9MQ6 - chains A and C of the 3 polymer chains in the assembly; structure by electron microscopy, 3.30 A resolution.

[Chain A]
Protein: Transitional endoplasmic reticulum ATPase
Organism: Homo sapiens
Notes: EC 3.6.4.6
UniProt: P55072 (TERA_HUMAN); residue numbers follow UniProt; this construct covers 1-806
Amino-acid sequence (806 residues; row label = number of the first residue in the row):
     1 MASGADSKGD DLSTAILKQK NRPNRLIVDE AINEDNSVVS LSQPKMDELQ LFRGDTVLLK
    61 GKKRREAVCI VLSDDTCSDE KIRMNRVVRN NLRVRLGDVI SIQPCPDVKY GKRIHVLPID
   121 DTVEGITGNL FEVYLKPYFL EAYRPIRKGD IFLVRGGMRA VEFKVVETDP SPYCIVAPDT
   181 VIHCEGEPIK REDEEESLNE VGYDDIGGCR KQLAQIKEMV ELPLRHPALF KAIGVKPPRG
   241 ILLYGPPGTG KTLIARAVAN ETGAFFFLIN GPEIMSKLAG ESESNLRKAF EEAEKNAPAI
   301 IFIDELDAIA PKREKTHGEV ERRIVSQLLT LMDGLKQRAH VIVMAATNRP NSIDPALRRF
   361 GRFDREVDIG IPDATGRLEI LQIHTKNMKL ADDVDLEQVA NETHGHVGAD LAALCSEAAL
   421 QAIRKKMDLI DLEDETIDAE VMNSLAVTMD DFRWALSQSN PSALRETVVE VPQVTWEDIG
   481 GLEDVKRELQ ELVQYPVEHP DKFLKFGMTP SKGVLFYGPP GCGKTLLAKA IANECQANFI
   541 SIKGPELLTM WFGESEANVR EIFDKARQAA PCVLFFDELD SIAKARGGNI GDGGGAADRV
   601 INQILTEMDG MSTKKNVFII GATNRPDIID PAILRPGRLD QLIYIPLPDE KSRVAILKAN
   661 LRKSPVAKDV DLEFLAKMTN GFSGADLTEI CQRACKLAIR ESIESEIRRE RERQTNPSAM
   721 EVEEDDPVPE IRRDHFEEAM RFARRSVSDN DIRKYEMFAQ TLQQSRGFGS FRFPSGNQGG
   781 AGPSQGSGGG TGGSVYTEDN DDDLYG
Disordered / not traced: 1-192, 716-725, 776-806
Residues lining bound ligands:
  - ADP (adenosine-5'-diphosphate): Asp478, Ile479, Gly480, Leu482, Pro520, Gly521, Cys522, Gly523, Lys524, Thr525, Leu526, Ile656, Asn660, Gly684, Ala685, Thr688
  - AMP-PNP (ANP; phosphoaminophosphonic acid-adenylate ester): Asp205, Ile206, Gly207, Pro246, Pro247, Gly248, Thr249, Gly250, Lys251, Thr252, Leu253, Asp304, Glu305, Asn348, Ile380, His384, Gly408, Ala409, Ala412
Swiss-Prot annotation at these positions:
  - region: Thr797 to Gly806 (Interaction with UBXN6)
  - motif: Asp802 to Gly806 (PIM motif)
  - binding site (ATP): Pro247 to Leu253, Asn348, His384, Gly521 to Leu526
  - modified residue: Ala2 (N-acetylalanine), Ser3 (Phosphoserine), Ser7 (Phosphoserine), Ser13 (Phosphoserine), Ser37 (Phosphoserine), Lys315 (N6,N6,N6-trimethyllysine), Thr436 (Phosphothreonine), Ser462 (Phosphoserine), Lys502 (N6-acetyllysine), Lys505 (N6-acetyllysine), Lys668 (N6-acetyllysine), Ser702 (Phosphoserine), Lys754 (N6-acetyllysine), Ser770 (Phosphoserine), Ser775 (Phosphoserine), Ser787 (Phosphoserine), Tyr805 (Phosphotyrosine)
  - cross-link (Glycyl lysine isopeptide (Lys-Gly)): Lys8 (interchain with G-Cter in SUMO2), Lys18 (interchain with G-Cter in SUMO2)
  - natural variant: Arg95 (R95G: In IBMPFD1), Gly97 (G97E: In CMT2Y), Ile126 (I126F: In IBMPFD1; uncertain significance), Arg155 (R155C: In IBMPFD1; R155H: In FTDALS6 and IBMPFD1; R155L: In IBMPFD1; R155P: In IBMPFD1; R155S: In IBMPFD1), Arg159 (R159G: In FTDALS6; R159H: In IBMPFD1), Ala160 (A160T: In IBMPFD1; uncertain significance), Glu185 (E185K: In CMT2Y), Arg191 (R191Q: In FTDALS6 and IBMPFD1), Leu198 (L198W: In IBMPFD1), Ala232 (A232E: In IBMPFD1), Ile254 (I254F: In IBMPFD1; uncertain significance), Ile369 (I369T: In IBMPFD1; uncertain significance), 2 further natural variant entries in UniProt
  - mutagenesis: Phe52 to Asp55 (Abolishes interaction with NPLOC4; when associated with A-110), Arg53 (R53A: Minor effect on affinity for ATP and ADP), Arg86 (R86A: Strongly increased affinity for ATP. Strongly reduced affinity for ADP), Tyr110 (Y110A: Abolishes interaction with NPLOC4; when associated with 52-A--A-55), Arg113 to His115 (Severely reduced binding to DERL1), Phe131 (F131R: Severely reduced binding to DERL1), Leu140 (L140D: Severely reduced binding to DERL1), Asp179 (D179R: No effect on binding to DERL1), His183 (H183W: Severely reduced binding to DERL1), Lys251 (K251Q: Impairs ERAD degradation of HMGCR and does not inhibit interaction with RHBDD1; when associated with Q-524), Glu305 (E305Q: Defect in ubiquitin-dependent protein degradation by the proteasome; when associated with Q-578), Lys312 (K312A: Does not affect methylation by VCPKMT), 8 further mutagenesis entries in UniProt

[Chain C]
Protein: Deubiquitinating protein VCPIP1
Organism: Homo sapiens
Notes: EC 3.4.19.12
UniProt: Q96JH7 (VCIP1_HUMAN); residue numbers follow UniProt; this construct covers 1-1222
Amino-acid sequence (1222 residues; each row starts with the number of its first residue):
     1 MSQPPPPPPP LPPPPPPPEA PQTPSSLASA AASGGLLKRR DRRILSGSCP DPKCQARLFF
    61 PASGSVSIEC TECGQRHEQQ QLLGVEEVTD PDVVLHNLLR NALLGVTGAP KKNTELVKVM
   121 GLSNYHCKLL SPILARYGMD KQTGRAKLLR DMNQGELFDC ALLGDRAFLI EPEHVNTVGY
   181 GKDRSGSLLY LHDTLEDIKR ANKSQECLIP VHVDGDGHCL VHAVSRALVG RELFWHALRE
   241 NLKQHFQQHL ARYQALFHDF IDAAEWEDII NECDPLFVPP EGVPLGLRNI HIFGLANVLH
   301 RPIILLDSLS GMRSSGDYSA TFLPGLIPAE KCTGKDGHLN KPICIAWSSS GRNHYIPLVG
   361 IKGAALPKLP MNLLPKAWGV PQDLIKKYIK LEEDGGCVIG GDRSLQDKYL LRLVAAMEEV
   421 FMDKHGIHPS LVADVHQYFY RRTGVIGVQP EEVTAAAKKA VMDNRLHKCL LCGALSELHV
   481 PPEWLAPGGK LYNLAKSTHG QLRTDKNYSF PLNNLVCSYD SVKDVLVPDY GMSNLTACNW
   541 CHGTSVRKVR GDGSIVYLDG DRTNSRSTGG KCGCGFKHFW DGKEYDNLPE AFPITLEWGG
   601 RVVRETVYWF QYESDSSLNS NVYDVAMKLV TKHFPGEFGS EILVQKVVHT ILHQTAKKNP
   661 DDYTPVNIDG AHAQRVGDVQ GQESESQLPT KIILTGQKTK TLHKEELNMS KTERTIQQNI
   721 TEQASVMQKR KTEKLKQEQK GQPRTVSPST IRDGPSSAPA TPTKAPYSPT TSKEKKIRIT
   781 TNDGRQSMVT LKSSTTFFEL QESIAREFNI PPYLQCIRYG FPPKELMPPQ AGMEKEPVPL
   841 QHGDRITIEI LKSKAEGGQS AAAHSAHTVK QEDIAVTGKL SSKELQEQAE KEMYSLCLLA
   901 TLMGEDVWSY AKGLPHMFQQ GGVFYSIMKK TMGMADGKHC TFPHLPGKTF VYNASEDRLE
   961 LCVDAAGHFP IGPDVEDLVK EAVSQVRAEA TTRSRESSPS HGLLKLGSGG VVKKKSEQLH
  1021 NVTAFQGKGH SLGTASGNPH LDPRARETSV VRKHNTGTDF SNSSTKTEPS VFTASSSNSE
  1081 LIRIAPGVVT MRDGRQLDPD LVEAQRKKLQ EMVSSIQASM DRHLRDQSTE QSPSDLPQRK
  1141 TEVVSSSAKS GSLQTGLPES FPLTGGTENL NTETTDGCVA DALGAAFATR SKAQRGNSVE
  1201 ELEEMDSQDA EMTNTTEPMD HS
Disordered / not traced: 1-555, 668-1222
Swiss-Prot annotation at these positions:
  - active site: Asp216, Cys219 (Nucleophile), His354
  - modified residue: Lys408 (N6-acetyllysine), Ser747 (Phosphoserine), Ser757 (Phosphoserine), Thr763 (Phosphothreonine), Ser768 (Phosphoserine), Ser994 (Phosphoserine), Ser998 (Phosphoserine), Ser1077 (Phosphoserine), Ser1198 (Phosphoserine), Ser1207 (Phosphoserine)
  - mutagenesis: Cys219 (C219A: Loss of deubiquitinating activity and ability to deubiquitinate SPRTN), Ser1207 (S1207A: Abolished phosphorylation in response to covalent DNA-protein cross-links (DPCs))

[Interface between chain A and chain C]
Residue-residue contacts (11; chain A residue first):
  Asn589(A) - His649(C)
  Ile590(A) - His649(C)
  Asn750(A) - Lys657(C)
  Arg753(A) - Leu652(C)
  Arg753(A) - Thr655(C)
  Met757(A) - Ser620(C)
  Met757(A) - Asn621(C)
  Met757(A) - Val622(C)  hydrophobic
  Gln760(A) - Asn621(C)
  Thr761(A) - Asn621(C)
  Thr761(A) - Tyr623(C)
Interface residues without a listed pair, chain A (10 interface residues in all): Asp627, Lys754, Phe758
Interface residues without a listed pair, chain C (12 interface residues in all): Trp609, Asp624, Gln645, Lys646

[Overview]
The interface between chain A and chain C involves 10 residues on one side and 12 on the other. Bound to chain
A: ADP and AMP-PNP.
Chain A is Transitional endoplasmic reticulum ATPase and chain C is Deubiquitinating protein VCPIP1, both from
Homo sapiens; the structure, Cryo-EM structure of VCP/p97 and VCPIP1 (VCIP135) in the presence of AMPPNP, was
determined by electron microscopy together with 9DIL from the same study.
